PDB entry 7EG3 | X-ray diffraction, 2.09 A resolution | chain A

# Chain A
Name: Aequorin-2
From: Aequorea victoria
UniProt: P02592 (AEQ2_AEQVI); residues 2-189 here correspond to UniProt positions 9-196 (UniProt number = residue number + 7)
Sequence (198 residues; numbered -8 to 189; the number before each row is that of its first residue; numbers below 1 keep their minus sign (Ala-8 is residue -8)):
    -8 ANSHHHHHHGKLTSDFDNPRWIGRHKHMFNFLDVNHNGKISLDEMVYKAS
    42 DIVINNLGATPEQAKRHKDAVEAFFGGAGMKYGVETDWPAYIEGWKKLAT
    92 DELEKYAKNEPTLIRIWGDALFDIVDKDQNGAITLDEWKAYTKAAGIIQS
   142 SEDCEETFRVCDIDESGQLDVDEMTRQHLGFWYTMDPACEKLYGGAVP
Disordered / not traced: -8 to 0
Differences from the reference sequence: expression tag (-8 to 1)
Small-molecule neighbours: J2U ((2S)-6-(4-hydroxyphenyl)-2-[(4-hydroxyphenyl)methyl]-4-(phenylmethyl)-2,3-dihydroinden-1-one): His16, Met19, Phe22, Leu23, Met36, Lys39, Ala40, Ile43, Phe66, Tyr82, Trp86, Ile105, Trp108, Gly109, Leu112, Phe113, Trp129, Tyr132, Ala136, Ile138, Val162, Met165, Thr166, His169, Trp173, Tyr184
Curated features (UniProtKB/Swiss-Prot):
  - region (May interact with the chromophore): Ala40 to Ala50, Ala55 to Phe65, Asn100 to Asp110
  - binding site (Ca(2+)): Asp24, Asn26, Asn28, Lys30, Glu35, Asp117, Asp119, Asn121, Glu128, Asp153, Asp155, Ser157, Gln159, Glu164
  - site: Pro189 (Required for bioluminescence)
From the paper describing this entry:
  - binding site for J2U: His16, Tyr82, Trp86, Ile105, Thr166, His169, Tyr184

# Summary
Bound to chain A: compound J2U. Curated annotation (UniProt) lists 14 Ca2+-binding residues. From the paper: a
binding site for J2U at His16, Tyr82 and Trp86 among others.
Chain A is Aequorin-2 (Aequorea victoria); the structure, Crystal structure of the apoAequorin complex with
(S)-HM-daCTZ, was determined by X-ray diffraction (same publication as 7EG2).
